9EUK - chains D and E of the 7 polymer chains in the assembly; structure by electron microscopy, 3.10 A resolution.

[Chain D]
Protein: TmpF
Source organism: Staphylococcus phage 812
UniProt: A0A0U1WGD3 (A0A0U1WGD3_9CAUD); residues 1-1019 here = UniProt positions 1-1019
Chain sequence (1019 residues; numbered 1 to 1019; the number before each row is that of its first residue):
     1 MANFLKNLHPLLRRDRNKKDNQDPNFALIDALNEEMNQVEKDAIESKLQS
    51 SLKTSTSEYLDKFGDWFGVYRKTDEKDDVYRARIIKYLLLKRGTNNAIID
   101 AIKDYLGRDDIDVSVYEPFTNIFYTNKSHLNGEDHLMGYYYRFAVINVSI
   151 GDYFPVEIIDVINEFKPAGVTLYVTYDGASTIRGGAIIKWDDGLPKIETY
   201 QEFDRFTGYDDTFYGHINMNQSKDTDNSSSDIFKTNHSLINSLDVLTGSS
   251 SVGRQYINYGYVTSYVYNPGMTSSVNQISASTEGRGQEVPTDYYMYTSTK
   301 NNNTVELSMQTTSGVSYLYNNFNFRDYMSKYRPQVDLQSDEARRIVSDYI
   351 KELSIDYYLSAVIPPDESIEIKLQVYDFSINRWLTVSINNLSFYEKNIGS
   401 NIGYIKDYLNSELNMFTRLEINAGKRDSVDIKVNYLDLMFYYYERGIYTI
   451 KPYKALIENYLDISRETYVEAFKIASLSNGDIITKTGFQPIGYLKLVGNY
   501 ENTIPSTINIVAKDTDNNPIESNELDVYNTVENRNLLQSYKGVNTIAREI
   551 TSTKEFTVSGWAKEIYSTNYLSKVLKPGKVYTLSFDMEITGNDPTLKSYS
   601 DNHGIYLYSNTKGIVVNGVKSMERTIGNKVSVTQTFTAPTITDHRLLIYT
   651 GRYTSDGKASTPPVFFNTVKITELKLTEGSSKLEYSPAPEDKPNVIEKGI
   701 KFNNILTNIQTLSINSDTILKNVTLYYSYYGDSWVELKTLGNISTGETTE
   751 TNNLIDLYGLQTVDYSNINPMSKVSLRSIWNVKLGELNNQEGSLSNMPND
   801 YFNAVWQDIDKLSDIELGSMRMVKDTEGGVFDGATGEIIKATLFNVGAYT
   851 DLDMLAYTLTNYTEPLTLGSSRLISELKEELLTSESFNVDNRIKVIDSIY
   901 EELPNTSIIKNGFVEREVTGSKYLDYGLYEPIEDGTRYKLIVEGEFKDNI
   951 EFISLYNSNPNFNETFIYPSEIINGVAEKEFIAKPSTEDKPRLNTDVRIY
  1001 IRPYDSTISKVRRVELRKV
Disordered / not traced: 1, 192-1019
Differences from the reference sequence: conflict Asp191 (Leu in A0A0U1WGD3)

[Chain E]
Protein: DUF4815 domain-containing protein
Source organism: Staphylococcus phage 812
UniProt: A0A8E5NSA0 (A0A8E5NSA0_9CAUD); residue numbers follow UniProt; this construct covers 1-1152
Chain sequence (1152 residues; each row starts with the number of its first residue):
     1 MAINFKGSPYLDRFDPSKDRTKVLFNPDRPLQQAELNEMQSIDQYYLKNL
    51 GDAIFKDGDKQSGLGFTLSEDNVLTVNPGYVYINGKIRYYDNDDSVKITG
   101 VGKETIGIKLTERIVTPDEDASLLDQTSGVPSYFSKGADRLEEKMSLTVN
   151 DPTSATIYTFMDGDLYIQSTNAEMDKINKVLAERTYDESGSYKVNGFELF
   201 SEGNAEDDDHVSVVVDAGKAYVKGFKVDKPVSTRISVPKSYDLGTAENES
   251 TIFNKSNNSISLANSPVKEIRRVTGQVLIEKERVTRGAQGDGQDFLSNNT
   301 AFEIVKVWTETSPGVTTKEYKQGEDFRLTDGQTIDWSPQGQEPSGGTSYY
   351 VSYKYNKRMEAGKDYEVTTQGEGLSKKWYINFTPSNGAKPIDQTVVLVDY
   401 TYYLARKDSVFINKYGDIAILPGEPNIMRLVTPPLNTDPENLQLGTVTVL
   451 PDSDEAVCISFAITRLSMEDLQKVKTRVDNLEYNQAVNALDDGAMEGQNP
   501 LTLRSVFSEGFISLDKADITHPDFGIVFSFEDAEATLAYTEAVNQPKIIP
   551 GDTTAHIWGRLISAPFTEERTIYQGQASETLNVNPYNIPNKQGVLKLTPS
   601 EDNWIDTENVTITEQKTKKVTMKRFWRHNESYYGETEHYLYSNLQLDAGQ
   651 KWKGETYAYDREHGRTGTLLESGGQRTLEEMIEFIRIRDVSFEVKGLNPN
   701 DNNLYLLFDGVRCAITPATGYRKGSEDGTIMTDAKGTAKGKFTIPAGIRC
   751 GNREVTLKNANSTSATTYTAQGRKKTAQDIIIRTRVTVNLVDPLAQSFQY
   801 DENRTISSLGLYFASKGDKQSNVVIQIRGMGDQGYPNKTIYAETVMNADD
   851 IKVSNNASAETRVYFDDPMMAEGGKEYAIVIITENSDYTMWVGTRTKPKI
   901 DKPNEVISGNPYLQGVLFSSSNASTWTPHQNSDLKFGIYTSKFNETATIE
   951 FEPIKDVSADRIVLMSTYLTPERTGCTWEMKLILDDMASSTTFDQLKWEP
  1001 IGNYQDLDVLGLARQVKLRATFESNRYISPLMSSSDLTFTTFLTELTGSY
  1051 VGRAIDMTEAPYNTVRFSYEAFLPKGTKVVPKYSADDGKTWKTFTKSPTT
  1101 TRANNEFTRYVIDEKVKSSGTNTKLQVRLDLSTENSFLRPRVRRLMVTTR
  1151 DE
Disordered / not traced: 1-3, 543-555, 591-792, 955-980

[Chain D / chain E interface]
Pairs across the interface (18):
  Ile122(D) with Pro30(E), hydrophobic
  Phe123(D) with Pro30(E); Leu31(E), hydrogen bond (backbone-backbone)
  Tyr124(D) with Asp28(E); Arg29(E); Pro30(E)
  Thr125(D) with Asn26(E), hydrogen bond (side chain-backbone); Pro27(E); Asp28(E), hydrogen bond (side chain-backbone); Arg29(E), hydrogen bond (backbone-backbone)
  Asn126(D) with Pro27(E); Asp28(E), hydrogen bond (side chain-backbone)
  Asn131(D) with Asp125(E); Val130(E); Pro131(E); Ser132(E), hydrogen bond (backbone-side chain)
  Glu133(D) with Pro131(E)
  Met137(D) with Pro30(E), hydrophobic
Interface residues without a listed pair, chain D (10 interface residues in all): Gly132, Leu136
Interface residues without a listed pair, chain E (12 interface residues in all): Gln33, Thr127

[Overview]
Chain D and chain E form an interface of 10 and 12 residues respectively; the contacts include 6 hydrogen
bonds. Among the polar pairs are Thr125(D)-Asn26(E), Thr125(D)-Asp28(E) and Asn126(D)-Asp28(E).
Here chain D is TmpF and chain E is DUF4815 domain-containing protein, both from Staphylococcus phage 812.
Entry 9EUK (Cryo-EM structure of Staphylococcus aureus bacteriophage phi812 baseplate in the post-contraction
state - sheath initiator, wedge ...) was determined by electron microscopy.
